PDB entry 4EO0 | X-ray diffraction, 1.61 A resolution | chain A

Chain A:
Protein: Attachment protein G3P
From: Enterobacteria phage Ike
Notes: fragment: IKe pilus binding domain
UniProt: P03663 (G3P_BPIKE); residues 1-108 here correspond to UniProt positions 20-127 (UniProt number = residue number + 19)
Chain sequence (115 residues; each row starts with the number of its first residue; numbering starts at 0):
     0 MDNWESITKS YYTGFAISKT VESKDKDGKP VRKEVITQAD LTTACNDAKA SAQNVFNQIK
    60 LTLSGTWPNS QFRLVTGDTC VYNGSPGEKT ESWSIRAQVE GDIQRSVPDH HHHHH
Not modelled in the structure: 0-1, 108-114
Disulfides: C44-C79
Differences from the reference sequence: expression tag (0, 109-114)
Swiss-Prot annotation at these positions:
  - region: Q70 to K88 (G1 (Gly-rich linker))

Summary:
Chain A is Attachment protein G3P (Enterobacteria phage Ike); the structure, crystal structure of the pilus
binding domain of the filamentous phage IKe, was determined by X-ray diffraction (same publication as 4EO1).
